PDB entry 6YXX | electron microscopy, 3.90 A resolution | chains AA and EG of the 87 polymer chains in the assembly

[Chain AA]
Molecule: 12S ribosomal RNA
Source organism: Trypanosoma brucei brucei
Sequence (1176 nucleotides; row label = number of the first residue in the row):
     1 AUUUUACCAA UUAAGAAGAA UAUUAUAAUA AUGGGUGUCU UAUAUUUUAA AUAAAUAUUU
    61 AAAUUCCGUG UAGUAAAUUU AUUAUUUGUA UUAUUUAUAU AAUAGGUGUA UUAUAUUUAA
   121 AUUUUAAAUU UGUUGUUUUA UAUUUAGAUA CAUAUUUAUA GAUUAAUAUA UUUAAAUAAU
   181 AUUUUAAAAU UUAUUGAACU GUNNNNNNNN NNNNNNNNNN NNNNNNNNNN NNNNNNNNNN
   241 NNNNNNNNNN NNNNNNNNNN NNNNNNNNNN NNNACCAAAU AAAUAUAGUA AGAUUAUUUU
   301 AGUUGAAUUA AUAAAUAAAU AUUUAUUUUU CUUUGUAAAU AUUAUGAACA AUUUAAAAAU
   361 UAAUCUGUUU AACUAAAAUG UUAUAUAUAA UAAUCUAAGU UAAUUUGAAU AUUAAAAGUA
   421 CAAGUAUAAU UUGUAAUUCU AAAGUAUUUU AAUGGUAUAU UUUUAGUAGG UAAAUGAAAA
   481 GUAUAAAUGG AUAUAACUUA AUAUUUAAUA UUUGUUUAAU GAAAAGUAUU UUAUUAUUAU
   541 AUUGUAUAGU AUUAUUAUAG UGUAUAGUUU UUUAAAAAUA UAAAAAUAUU GUUAAUAAAA
   601 UUAUCGUAUU UUAAGUGCGU UUAUUAAAUG CGUUUGUCUA AGAUAAUUAU UUAAGAUUAU
   661 UCUUGUAAAU AUAUUUAAAU AUUAAUAAUU CUUAAAAUAA AAAAAUAUCC UCAAUUGCAA
   721 UAUUAUUGUA GCAUAGUAAU UUGUUAACUA AAUAUUAAAG UGUUCCAUAG AAAAUUUUUA
   781 AAUUACAACA AAUAAAAUAA AGUAUGAAUU AAUAUCAAAA UUUUAAUAAA AAUUAAAAAA
   841 UUAAAAUAGG GCAAGUCCUA CUCUCCUUUA CAAAGAGAAC AUUAUGAUAU GUAAUUGUAU
   901 GUUUGAUUGG GGCAAUACUA UAUUUAUUUA UAUAGCAUAA GAACUAUAUU CUUUGAAAUU
   961 AUAAAAGGUU CGAGCAGGUU AACAAGCAUU AAAAAUAAAU GUGUUUCAUC GUCUACUUAU
  1021 UACCAUGAUU GNNNNNNNNN NNNNNNNNNA AUUCGUUAGU UGGGUUAAAA UCGUUGUAAA
  1081 GCAGAUUUGU UUAUAUAUUU AAUUUUUAUA AUUAAUAAUA AUUAAUAUAA GUACGCAAGG
  1141 AUUGAUUAUU GAAAAAAGAA AGAAGAAUAU AAUUUA
Disordered / not traced: 197-202, 274-277, 396-442, 596-786, 1023-1032, 1050-1058, 1066-1070
Ion coordination: Mg2+ site 1: C8, G108; Mg2+ site 2 near A30 (its only coordinating residue here); Mg2+ site 3 near A146 (its only coordinating residue here); Mg2+ site 4 near A1083 (its only coordinating residue here); Mg2+ site 5: U1106, U1107

[Chain EG]
Protein: mt-LAF7
Source organism: Trypanosoma brucei brucei
UniProt: Q387S8 (Q387S8_TRYB2); residues 1-156 here = UniProt positions 1-156
Sequence (156 residues; row label = number of the first residue in the row):
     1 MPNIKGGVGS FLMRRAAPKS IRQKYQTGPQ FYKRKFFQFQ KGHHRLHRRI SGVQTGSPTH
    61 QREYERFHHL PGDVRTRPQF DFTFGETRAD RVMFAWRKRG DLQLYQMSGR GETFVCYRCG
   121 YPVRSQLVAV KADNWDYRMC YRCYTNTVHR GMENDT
Disordered / not traced: 1-2
Ion coordination: Zn2+: Cys-116, Cys-119, Cys-140, Cys-143

[How chain AA and chain EG interact]
Contacting residue pairs (80; chain AA residue first):
  G132(AA) / Gln-40(EG)  hydrogen bond to the base
  G132(AA) / Lys-41(EG)  base contact
  G132(AA) / Gly-42(EG)  hydrogen bond to the base
  G132(AA) / His-43(EG)  hydrogen bond to the base
  U133(AA) / His-44(EG)  salt bridge to the phosphate
  U134(AA) / His-44(EG)  hydrogen bond to the base
  A348(AA) / Phe-36(EG)  base contact
  A348(AA) / Gln-38(EG)  base contact
  C349(AA) / Arg-15(EG)  salt bridge to the phosphate
  A350(AA) / Arg-15(EG)  salt bridge to the phosphate
  A350(AA) / Tyr-25(EG)  phosphate contact
  A351(AA) / Tyr-25(EG)  phosphate contact
  A359(AA) / Arg-142(EG)  base contact
  A359(AA) / Asn-146(EG)  hydrogen bond to the sugar
  A359(AA) / Arg-150(EG)  salt bridge to the phosphate
  U360(AA) / Gln-26(EG)  hydrogen bond to the sugar
  U360(AA) / Thr-27(EG)  base contact
  U360(AA) / Gly-28(EG)  hydrogen bond to the base
  U360(AA) / Gln-30(EG)  base contact
  U360(AA) / Arg-34(EG)  hydrogen bond to the phosphate
  U360(AA) / Arg-118(EG)  salt bridge to the phosphate
  U360(AA) / Cys-119(EG)  base contact
  U360(AA) / Asn-146(EG)  hydrogen bond to the phosphate
  U361(AA) / Arg-34(EG)  salt bridge to the phosphate
  U361(AA) / Arg-48(EG)  salt bridge to the phosphate
  U361(AA) / Tyr-121(EG)  hydrogen bond to the phosphate
  U361(AA) / Arg-142(EG)  base contact
  A362(AA) / Gln-38(EG)  phosphate contact
  U366(AA) / Lys-41(EG)  sugar contact
  U382(AA) / Glu-65(EG)  phosphate contact
  A383(AA) / Glu-65(EG)  phosphate contact
  A383(AA) / His-68(EG)  salt bridge to the phosphate
  U384(AA) / Arg-75(EG)  phosphate contact
  A385(AA) / Arg-77(EG)  hydrogen bond to the base
  U821(AA) / Gln-54(EG)  base contact
  U821(AA) / Arg-66(EG)  hydrogen bond to the sugar
  U822(AA) / Gly-52(EG)  hydrogen bond to the sugar
  U822(AA) / Gln-54(EG)  sugar contact
  U822(AA) / Arg-66(EG)  salt bridge to the phosphate
  U822(AA) / Ser-108(EG)  phosphate contact
  U822(AA) / Gly-109(EG)  hydrogen bond to the phosphate
  U822(AA) / Arg-110(EG)  hydrogen bond to the phosphate
  U822(AA) / Gln-126(EG)  hydrogen bond to the phosphate
  U823(AA) / Ser-51(EG)  hydrogen bond to the phosphate
  U823(AA) / Gly-52(EG)  sugar contact
  U823(AA) / Arg-110(EG)  salt bridge to the phosphate
  U824(AA) / Arg-49(EG)  phosphate contact
  U824(AA) / Ser-51(EG)  hydrogen bond to the phosphate
  A825(AA) / Gly-42(EG)  sugar contact
  A825(AA) / His-43(EG)  salt bridge to the phosphate
  A825(AA) / His-44(EG)  phosphate contact
  A825(AA) / Arg-49(EG)  salt bridge to the phosphate
  A826(AA) / His-44(EG)  hydrogen bond to the phosphate
  A826(AA) / Arg-45(EG)  hydrogen bond to the phosphate
  A826(AA) / Arg-49(EG)  salt bridge to the phosphate
  U827(AA) / Arg-45(EG)  salt bridge to the phosphate
  A832(AA) / Gln-54(EG)  base contact
  U833(AA) / Gln-54(EG)  base contact
  U833(AA) / Gly-56(EG)  sugar contact
  C861(AA) / Lys-5(EG)  phosphate contact
  C861(AA) / Gly-6(EG)  sugar contact
  U904(AA) / Lys-5(EG)  hydrogen bond to the base
  G968(AA) / Asn-3(EG)  hydrogen bond to the phosphate
  G977(AA) / Ser-10(EG)  hydrogen bond to the sugar
  G978(AA) / Arg-14(EG)  sugar contact
  U980(AA) / Lys-19(EG)  phosphate contact
  U980(AA) / Tyr-32(EG)  base contact
  U980(AA) / Lys-33(EG)  hydrogen bond to the sugar
  U980(AA) / Arg-34(EG)  hydrogen bond to the base
  U980(AA) / Lys-35(EG)  hydrogen bond to the base
  A981(AA) / Lys-19(EG)  salt bridge to the phosphate
  A982(AA) / Lys-19(EG)  salt bridge to the phosphate
  A1079(AA) / Ser-20(EG)  sugar contact
  A1080(AA) / Ser-20(EG)  phosphate contact
  A1080(AA) / Arg-22(EG)  salt bridge to the phosphate
  A1080(AA) / Gln-23(EG)  hydrogen bond to the phosphate
  A1080(AA) / Phe-31(EG)  stacking on the base
  A1080(AA) / Lys-33(EG)  sugar contact
  A1080(AA) / Tyr-137(EG)  base contact
  G1081(AA) / Lys-33(EG)  phosphate contact
Interface residues without a listed pair, chain AA (40 interface residues in all): C365, U834, A860, U862
Interface residues without a listed pair, chain EG (63 interface residues in all): Ile-4, Gly-7, Lys-24, Pro-29, Phe-37, Phe-39, Leu-46, Ile-50, Val-53, Thr-55, Ser-57, Gly-111, Cys-143

[In short]
Chain AA and chain EG form an interface of 40 and 63 residues respectively, with 27 hydrogen bonds, 17 salt
bridges and 1 aromatic stacking contact. Among the polar pairs are G132(AA)/Gln-40(EG), G132(AA)/Gly-42(EG)
and G132(AA)/His-43(EG). C8(AA) and G108(AA) form the Mg2+ site 1.
Here chain AA is 12S ribosomal RNA and chain EG is mt-LAF7, both from Trypanosoma brucei brucei. Entry 6YXX
(State A of the Trypanosoma brucei mitoribosomal large subunit assembly intermediate) was determined by
electron microscopy together with 6YXY from the same study.
